3L06 - chain A; structure by X-ray diffraction, 2.81 A resolution.

[Chain A]
Protein: N-acetylornithine carbamoyltransferase
Source organism: Xanthomonas campestris pv. campestris
Notes: EC 2.1.3.9
UniProt: Q8P8J2 (AOTC_XANCP); residue numbers follow UniProt; this construct covers 1-339
Amino-acid sequence (359 residues; each row starts with the number of its first residue; numbers below 1 keep their minus sign (Met-19 is residue -19)):
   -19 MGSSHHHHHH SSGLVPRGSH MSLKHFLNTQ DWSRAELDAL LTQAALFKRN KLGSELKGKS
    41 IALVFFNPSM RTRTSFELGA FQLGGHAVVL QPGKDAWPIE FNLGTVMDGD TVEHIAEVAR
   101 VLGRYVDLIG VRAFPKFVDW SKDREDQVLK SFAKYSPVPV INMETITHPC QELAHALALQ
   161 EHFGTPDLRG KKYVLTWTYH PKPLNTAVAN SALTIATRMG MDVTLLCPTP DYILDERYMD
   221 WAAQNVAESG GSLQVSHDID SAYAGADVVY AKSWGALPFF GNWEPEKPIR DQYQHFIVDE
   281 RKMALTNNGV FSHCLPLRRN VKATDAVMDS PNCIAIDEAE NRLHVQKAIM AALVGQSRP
Disordered / not traced: -19 to 2, 335-339
Differences from the reference sequence: expression tag (-19 to 0); engineered mutation Val92 (Glu in Q8P8J2)
Modified positions: Lys302 (lysine nz-carboxylic acid; KCX)
Small-molecule neighbours:
  - phosphoric acid mono(formamide)ester (CP): Pro48, Ser49, Met50, Arg51, Thr52, Trp77, Arg112, Glu144, His148, Gln151, Cys294, Leu295, Pro296, Arg322
  - N-(3-carboxypropanoyl)-L-norvaline (SN0): Trp77, Val92, Phe114, Glu144, His148, His180, Leu184, Asn185, Val188, Lys252, Cys294, Leu295, Pro296, Arg298, Lys302
Swiss-Prot annotation at these positions:
  - binding site (carbamoyl phosphate): Ser49 to Thr52, Trp77, Arg112, His148 to Gln151, Cys294, Leu295, Arg322
  - binding site (N(2)-acetyl-L-ornithine): Glu144, Lys252, Leu295
  - modified residue: Lys302 (N6-carboxylysine)
  - mutagenesis: Lys302 (K302A/E/R: Significant decrease in enzymatic activity)
What the authors report for this chain:
  - mutagenesis - E92V: increased catalytic activity on N-succinylornithine
  - binding site for N-(3-carboxypropanoyl)-L-norvaline: His180, Arg298
  - specificity-determining residues: Asn185, Lys302 (proposed by the authors, not directly observed)

[Summary]
Ligands of chain A: N-(3-carboxypropanoyl)-L-norvaline and phosphoric acid mono(formamide)ester. Curated
annotation (UniProt) lists 13 carbamoyl phosphate-binding residues, 3 N(2)-acetyl-L-ornithine-binding residues
and one mutagenesis site. The paper reports a binding site for N-(3-carboxypropanoyl)-L-norvaline at His180
and Arg298; E92V increases catalytic activity on N-succinylornithine.
Chain A is N-acetylornithine carbamoyltransferase (Xanthomonas campestris pv. campestris); the structure,
Crystal structure of N-acetyl-L-ornithine transcarbamylase E92V mutant complexed with carbamyl phosphate and
N-succinyl-L-norvaline, was determined by X-ray diffraction, deposited together with 3L02, 3L04, 3L05 and
2G7M.
